8SY5 - chains J and T of the 8 polymer chains in the assembly; structure by electron microscopy, 2.70 A resolution.

== Chain J ==
Molecule: DNA-directed RNA polymerase subunit beta'
From: Escherichia coli
Notes: EC 2.7.7.6
UniProt: P0A8T7 (RPOC_ECOLI); residues 1-1407 here = UniProt positions 1-1407
Chain sequence (1430 residues; each row starts with the number of its first residue):
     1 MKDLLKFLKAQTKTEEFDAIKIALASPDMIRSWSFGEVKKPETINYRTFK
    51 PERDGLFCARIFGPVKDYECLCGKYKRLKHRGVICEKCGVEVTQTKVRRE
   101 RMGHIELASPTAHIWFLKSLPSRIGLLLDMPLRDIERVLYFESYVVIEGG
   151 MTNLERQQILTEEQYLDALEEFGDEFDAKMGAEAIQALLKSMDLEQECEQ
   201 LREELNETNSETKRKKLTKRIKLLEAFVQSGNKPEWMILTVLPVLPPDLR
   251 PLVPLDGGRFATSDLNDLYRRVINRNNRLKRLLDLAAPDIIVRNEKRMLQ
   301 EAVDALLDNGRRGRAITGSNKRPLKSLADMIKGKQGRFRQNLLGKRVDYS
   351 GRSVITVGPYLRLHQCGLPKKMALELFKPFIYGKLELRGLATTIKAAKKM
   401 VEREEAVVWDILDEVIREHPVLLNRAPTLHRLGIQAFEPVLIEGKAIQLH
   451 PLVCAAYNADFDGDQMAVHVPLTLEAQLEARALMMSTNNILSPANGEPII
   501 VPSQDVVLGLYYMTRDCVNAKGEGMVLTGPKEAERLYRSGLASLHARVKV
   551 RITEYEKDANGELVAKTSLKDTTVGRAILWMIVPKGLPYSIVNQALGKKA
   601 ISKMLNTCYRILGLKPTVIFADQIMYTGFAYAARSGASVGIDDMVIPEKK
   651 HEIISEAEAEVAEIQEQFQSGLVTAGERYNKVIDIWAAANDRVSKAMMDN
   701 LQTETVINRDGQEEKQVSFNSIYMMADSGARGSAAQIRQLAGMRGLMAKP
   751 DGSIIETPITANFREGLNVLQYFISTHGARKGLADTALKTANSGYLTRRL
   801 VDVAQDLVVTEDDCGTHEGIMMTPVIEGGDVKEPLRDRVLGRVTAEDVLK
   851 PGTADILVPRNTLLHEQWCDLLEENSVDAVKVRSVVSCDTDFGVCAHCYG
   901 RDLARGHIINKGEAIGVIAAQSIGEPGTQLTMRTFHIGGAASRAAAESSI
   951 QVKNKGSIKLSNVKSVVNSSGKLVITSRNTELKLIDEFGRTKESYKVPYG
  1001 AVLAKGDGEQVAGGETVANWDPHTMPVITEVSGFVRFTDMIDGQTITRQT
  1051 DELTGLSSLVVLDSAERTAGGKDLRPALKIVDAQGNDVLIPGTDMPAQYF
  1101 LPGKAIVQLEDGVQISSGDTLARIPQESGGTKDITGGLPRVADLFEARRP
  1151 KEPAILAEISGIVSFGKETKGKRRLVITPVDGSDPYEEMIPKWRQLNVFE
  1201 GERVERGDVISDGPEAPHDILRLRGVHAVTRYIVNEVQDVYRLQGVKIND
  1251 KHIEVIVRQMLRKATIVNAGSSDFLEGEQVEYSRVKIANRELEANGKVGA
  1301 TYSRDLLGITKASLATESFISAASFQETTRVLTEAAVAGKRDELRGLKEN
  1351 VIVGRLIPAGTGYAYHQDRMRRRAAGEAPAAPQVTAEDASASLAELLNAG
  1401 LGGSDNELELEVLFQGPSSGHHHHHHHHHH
Disordered / not traced: 1-15, 143-180, 206-214, 825-832, 941-1135, 1151-1215, 1267-1277, 1374-1430
Differences from the reference sequence: expression tag (1408-1430)
Bound ions: Zn2+ site 1: Cys70, Cys72, Cys85, Cys88; Mg2+: Asp460, Asp462, Asp464 (together with X0F); Zn2+ site 2: Cys814, Cys888, Cys895
Residues lining bound ligands: X0F (2-oxo-2-hydroadenosine 5'-(tetrahydrogen triphosphate)): Arg425, Pro427, Asn458, Asp460, Asp462, Asp464, Thr790, Met932, Phe935, His936
Swiss-Prot annotation at these positions:
  - binding site (Zn(2+)): Cys70, Cys72, Cys85, Cys88, Cys814, Cys888, Cys895, Cys898
  - binding site (Mg(2+)): Asp460, Asp462, Asp464
  - modified residue: Lys983 (N6-acetyllysine)
  - mutagenesis: Gln504 (Q504P: Resistant to antibiotics salinamide A and B), Asn690 (N690D: Resistant to antibiotics salinamide A and B), Met697 (M697V: Resistant to antibiotics salinamide A and B), Ala735 (A735T: Resistant to antibiotics salinamide A and B), Arg738 (R738C/H/P/S: Resistant to antibiotics salinamide A and B), Ala748 (A748E: Resistant to antibiotics salinamide A and B), Pro758 (P758S/T: Resistant to antibiotics salinamide A and B), Phe763 (F763C: Resistant to antibiotics salinamide A and B), Ser775 (S775A: Resistant to antibiotics salinamide A and B), Ala779 (A779T/V: Resistant to antibiotics salinamide A and B), Arg780 (R780C: Resistant to antibiotics salinamide A and B), Gly782 (G782A/C: Resistant to antibiotics salinamide A and B), 1 further mutagenesis entry in UniProt
What the authors report for this chain:
  - binding site for Template single stranded DNA (chain T): Ala426, Pro427
  - binding site for X0F: Arg425, Met932, Phe935, His936

== Chain T ==
Molecule: Template single stranded DNA
Sequence (29 nucleotides; each row starts with the number of its first residue):
     1 CCTTCTCTCTCTCGCTGAXCCTCTCGATG
Disordered / not traced: 1-6
Modified positions: JSP ((1R)-1-(4-amino-1-methyl-2-oxo-1,2-dihydropyrimidin-5-yl)-1,4-anhydro-2-deoxy-5-O-phosphono-D-erythro-pentitol) at position 19

== Chain J / chain T interface ==
Residue-residue contacts (18):
  Lys118(J) - DC15(T)  salt bridge to the phosphate
  Leu255(J) - DG29(T)  base contact
  Arg311(J) - DT16(T)  salt bridge to the phosphate
  Ser319(J) - DG29(T)  phosphate contact
  Lys334(J) - JSP_19(T)  salt bridge to the phosphate
  Lys334(J) - DC20(T)  salt bridge to the phosphate
  Arg339(J) - DA18(T)  salt bridge to the phosphate
  Arg339(J) - DC20(T)  salt bridge to the phosphate
  Arg346(J) - DT22(T)  salt bridge to the phosphate
  Arg352(J) - DT22(T)  sugar contact
  Thr790(J) - JSP_19(T)  base contact
  Ala791(J) - DA18(T)  phosphate contact
  Ala791(J) - JSP_19(T)  sugar contact
  Gly794(J) - JSP_19(T)  sugar contact
  Tyr795(J) - DA18(T)  sugar contact
  Gln1326(J) - DG17(T)  sugar contact
  Glu1327(J) - DT16(T)  phosphate contact
  Glu1327(J) - DG17(T)  hydrogen bond to the phosphate
Interface residues without a listed pair, chain J (18 interface residues in all): Phe260, Ala261, Ala426, Pro427
Interface residues without a listed pair, chain T (9 interface residues in all): DC21

== In short ==
The interface between chain J and chain T involves 18 residues on one side and 9 on the other, with 1 hydrogen
bond and 7 salt bridges. Polar contacts include Glu1327(J)-DG17(T), Lys118(J)-DC15(T) and Arg311(J)-DT16(T).
The paper reports a binding site for X0F at Arg425(J), Met932(J) and Phe935(J) among others; a binding site
for Template single stranded DNA (chain T) at Ala426(J) and Pro427(J).
Chain J is DNA-directed RNA polymerase subunit beta' (Escherichia coli) and chain T is Template single
stranded DNA; the structure, E. coli DNA-directed RNA polymerase transcription elongation complex bound the
unnatural dS-BTP base pair in the ..., was determined by electron microscopy together with 8SY6 and 8SY7 from
the same study.
